PDB entry 9D2D | X-ray diffraction, 2.70 A resolution | chain A

[Chain A]
Name: Cysteine desulfurase
Source organism: Escherichia coli
Notes: EC 2.8.1.7
UniProtKB: P77444 (SUFS_ECOLI); residues 1-406 here = UniProt positions 1-406
Chain sequence (406 residues; row label = number of the first residue in the row):
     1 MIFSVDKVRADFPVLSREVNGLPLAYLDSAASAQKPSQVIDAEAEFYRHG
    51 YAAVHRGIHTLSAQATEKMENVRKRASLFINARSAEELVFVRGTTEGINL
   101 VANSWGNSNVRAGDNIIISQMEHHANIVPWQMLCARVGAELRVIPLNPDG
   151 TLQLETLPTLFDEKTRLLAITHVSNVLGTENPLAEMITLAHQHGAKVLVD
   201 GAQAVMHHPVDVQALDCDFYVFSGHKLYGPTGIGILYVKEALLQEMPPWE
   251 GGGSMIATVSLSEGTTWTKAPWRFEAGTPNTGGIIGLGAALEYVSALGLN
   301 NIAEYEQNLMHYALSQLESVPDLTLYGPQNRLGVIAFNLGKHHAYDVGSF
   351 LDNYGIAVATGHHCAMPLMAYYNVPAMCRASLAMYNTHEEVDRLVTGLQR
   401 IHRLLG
Disordered / not traced: 1
Sequence notes: engineered mutation Ala359 (Arg in P77444)
Modified / non-standard residues: Lys226 ((2S)-2-amino-6-[[3-hydroxy-2-methyl-5-(phosphonooxymethyl)pyridin-4-yl]methylideneamino]hexanoic acid; LLP)
Swiss-Prot annotation at these positions:
  - active site: Cys364 (Cysteine persulfide intermediate)
  - modified residue: Lys226 (N6-(pyridoxal phosphate)lysine)
  - mutagenesis: His55 (H55A: No effect), His123 (H123A: Loss of function; possibly due to destabilization of PLP in the active site), Cys364 (C364A: Abolishes activity towards L-cysteine but not towards selenocysteine), Arg379 (R379A: Loss of function)
Reported in the primary citation:
  - mutagenesis - R56K: unchanged catalytic activity on SufE
  - conformationally variable residues (loop rearrangement): His55, Arg56
  - contacts within the chain: His55-Glu70, Arg56-Thr278
  - self-association interface (contacts with another copy of this molecule); pairs are residue here / residue on that copy: Arg56-Cys364
  - mutagenesis - R359A (10-fold): decreased catalytic activity
  - mutagenesis - R359A: abolished catalytic activity on SufE

[Summary]
Curated annotation (UniProt) lists active-site residue Cys364 and 4 mutagenesis sites. The paper reports that
R359A reduces catalytic activity; conformational variability at His55 and Arg56.
Chain A is Cysteine desulfurase (Escherichia coli); the structure, E. coli cysteine desulfurase SufS R359A,
was determined by X-ray diffraction (same publication as 7RRN).
